2K17 - chains P and A; structure by solution NMR.

# Chain P
Protein: H3K4me3 peptide
Sequence (13 residues; row label = number of the first residue in the row):
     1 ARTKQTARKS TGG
Modified / non-standard residues: K4 (n-trimethyllysine; M3L)

# Chain A
Protein: Transcription initiation factor TFIID subunit 3
Source organism: Mus musculus
Notes: fragment: planthomeodomain finger
UniProt: Q5HZG4 (TAF3_MOUSE); numbering as in UniProt (aligned over 857-924)
Sequence (75 residues; row label = number of the first residue in the row):
   850 GSHMAMAYVI RDEWGNQIWI CPGCNKPDDG SPMIGCDDCD DWYHWPCVGI MAAPPEEMQW
   910 FCPKCANKIK KDKKH
Sequence notes: expression tag (850-856)
Bound ions: Zn2+ site 1: C870, C873, H893, C896; Zn2+ site 2: C885, C888, C911, C914

# Chain P / chain A interface
Contacting residue pairs (29; chain P residue first):
  A1(P) - I883(A)
  A1(P) - G884(A)
  A1(P) - D886(A)
  A1(P) - P903(A)
  A1(P) - P904(A)
  A1(P) - E905(A)
  A1(P) - M907(A)
  A1(P) - W909(A)
  R2(P) - M882(A)
  R2(P) - I883(A)
  R2(P) - G884(A)
  R2(P) - W891(A)
  R2(P) - E905(A)
  T3(P) - M882(A)
  T3(P) - I883(A)
  T3(P) - W894(A)
  T3(P) - A902(A)
  T3(P) - P903(A)
  K4(P) - W868(A)
  K4(P) - S880(A)
  K4(P) - P881(A)
  K4(P) - M882(A)
  K4(P) - W891(A)
  Q5(P) - G879(A)
  Q5(P) - S880(A)
  Q5(P) - P881(A)
  T6(P) - D877(A)
  T6(P) - G879(A)
  T6(P) - S880(A)
Other interface residues (no listed pair), chain P (7 interface residues in all): A7
Other interface residues (no listed pair), chain A (19 interface residues in all): D889, Q908

# In short
The interface between chain P and chain A involves 7 residues on one side and 19 on the other. The Zn2+ site 1
is built by C870(A), C873(A), H893(A) and C896(A). C885(A), C888(A), C911(A) and C914(A) coordinate Zn2+ site
2.
Chain P is H3K4me3 peptide and chain A is Transcription initiation factor TFIID subunit 3 (Mus musculus); the
structure, Solution structure of the TAF3 PHD domain in complex with a H3K4me3 peptide, was determined by
solution NMR.
